PDB entry 6EH9 | X-ray diffraction, 2.49 A resolution | chains A and B

== Chain A ==
Protein: Human T Cell Receptor Alpha Chain
Source organism: Homo sapiens
Chain sequence (202 residues; row label = number of the first residue in the row; numbering starts at 0):
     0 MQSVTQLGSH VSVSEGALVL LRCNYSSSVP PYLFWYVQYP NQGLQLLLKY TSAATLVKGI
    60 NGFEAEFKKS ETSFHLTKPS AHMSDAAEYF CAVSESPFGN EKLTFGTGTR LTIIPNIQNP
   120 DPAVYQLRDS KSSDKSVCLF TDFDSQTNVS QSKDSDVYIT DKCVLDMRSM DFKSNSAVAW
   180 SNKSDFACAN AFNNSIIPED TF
Disulfide bonds: Cys22-Cys90, Cys137-Cys187

== Chain B ==
Protein: Human T Cell Receptor Beta Chain
Source organism: Homo sapiens
Chain sequence (241 residues; numbered 2 to 242; the number before each row is that of its first residue):
     2 VKVTQSSRYL VKRTGEKVFL ECVQDMDHEN MFWYRQDPGL GLRLIYFSYD VKMKEKGDIP
    62 EGYSVSREKK ERFSLILESA STNQTSMYLC ASSSTGLPYG YTFGSGTRLT VVEDLNKVFP
   122 PEVAVFEPSE AEISHTQKAT LVCLATGFFP DHVELSWWVN GKEVHSGVCT DPQPLKEQPA
   182 LNDSRYSLSS RLRVSATFWQ NPRNHFRCQV QFYGLSENDE WTQDRAKPVT QIVSAEAWGR
   242 A
Disulfide bonds: Cys23-Cys91, Cys144-Cys209

== Chain A / chain B interface ==
Contacting residue pairs (89):
  Tyr35(A) with Tyr102(B); Phe104(B), hydrophobic
  Gln37(A) with Gln37(B), hydrogen bond
  Asn40(A) with Glu155(B)
  Leu43(A) with Leu43(B), hydrophobic; Phe104(B), hydrophobic
  Lys48(A) with Pro99(B); Tyr100(B)
  Glu87(A) with Gln37(B)
  Phe89(A) with Gln37(B); Gly42(B); Leu43(B), hydrophobic
  Phe97(A) with Thr96(B)
  Gly98(A) with Ser94(B), hydrogen bond (backbone-side chain); Ser95(B); Thr96(B); Tyr102(B)
  Asn99(A) with Asn31(B); Tyr50(B), hydrogen bond (backbone-side chain); Ser94(B); Ser95(B); Thr96(B)
  Glu100(A) with Tyr50(B); Tyr102(B), hydrogen bond (backbone-side chain)
  Lys101(A) with Leu45(B); Tyr50(B), hydrogen bond (backbone-side chain); Tyr102(B)
  Leu102(A) with Tyr35(B), hydrogen bond (backbone-side chain); Tyr102(B), hydrogen bond (backbone-side chain)
  Phe104(A) with Tyr35(B), hydrophobic; Leu43(B); Phe104(B), hydrophobic
  Gly105(A) with Gly42(B); Leu43(B)
  Thr106(A) with Gly40(B); Gly42(B), hydrogen bond (backbone-backbone)
  Asp120(A) with His136(B), salt bridge
  Tyr124(A) with Ser130(B); Ala132(B), hydrophobic; Glu133(B); His136(B); Thr137(B)
  Gln125(A) with Ser130(B), hydrogen bond (backbone-side chain)
  Leu126(A) with Glu128(B); Ser130(B); Thr141(B)
  Asp128(A) with Val126(B); Phe127(B); Glu128(B)
  Lys130(A) with Val126(B); Ala236(B); Glu237(B)
  Lys134(A) with Val126(B); Phe127(B)
  Val136(A) with Phe127(B), hydrophobic
  Leu138(A) with Thr141(B)
  Asp141(A) with Thr137(B); Arg194(B), salt bridge
  Tyr157(A) with Glu178(B), hydrogen bond (side chain-backbone)
  Ile158(A) with Leu176(B)
  Thr159(A) with Asp172(B); Ser190(B); Arg192(B)
  Asp160(A) with Arg192(B)
  Cys162(A) with Cys170(B), disulfide; Thr171(B); Arg192(B)
  Val163(A) with Cys170(B), hydrogen bond (backbone-side chain)
  Leu164(A) with Gly168(B); Val169(B); Arg194(B)
  Asp165(A) with Ser167(B), hydrogen bond (backbone-side chain); Gly168(B), hydrogen bond (backbone-backbone)
  Met166(A) with Lys139(B); Ser167(B); Arg194(B); Val195(B), hydrophobic
  Arg167(A) with Ser167(B), hydrogen bond (backbone-side chain)
  Met169(A) with Lys139(B); Ser196(B)
  Phe171(A) with Lys139(B); Arg194(B)
  Ser173(A) with Arg194(B), hydrogen bond
  Ser175(A) with Arg192(B), hydrogen bond (backbone-side chain)
  Ala176(A) with Arg192(B)
  Val177(A) with Arg192(B)
  Trp179(A) with Leu145(B), hydrophobic; Leu176(B), hydrophobic; Ser188(B)
Interface residues without a listed pair, chain A (47 interface residues in all): Gly42, Gly107, Thr140, Thr200
Interface residues without a listed pair, chain B (52 interface residues in all): Phe33, Leu41, Phe48, Leu90, Gly101, Gly105, Ala125, Pro129, Val143
Disulfides between the chains: Cys162(A)-Cys170(B)

== In short ==
47 residues of chain A face 52 of chain B across their interface, with 1 disulfide bond, 16 hydrogen bonds and
2 salt bridges. Among the polar pairs are Asp120(A)-His136(B), Asp141(A)-Arg194(B) and Gln37(A)-Gln37(B).
Chain A is Human T Cell Receptor Alpha Chain and chain B is Human T Cell Receptor Beta Chain, both from Homo
sapiens; the structure, HA1.7 Human T-Cell Receptor specific for Influenza virus epitope PKYVKQNTLKLAT
presented by Human Leukocyte Antigen HLA-DR0101, was determined by X-ray diffraction, deposited together with
6EH4, 6EH5, 6EH8, 6FR3, 6FR4, 6FR5 and 3 further entries.
